PDB entry 6W0R | X-ray diffraction, 2.35 A resolution | chains A and C of the 3 polymer chains in the assembly

[Chain A]
Molecule: N-glycosylase/DNA lyase
Organism: Homo sapiens
Notes: EC 3.2.2.-, 4.2.99.18
Reference sequence: O15527 (OGG1_HUMAN); numbering as in UniProt (aligned over 12-323)
Sequence (315 residues; row label = number of the first residue in the row):
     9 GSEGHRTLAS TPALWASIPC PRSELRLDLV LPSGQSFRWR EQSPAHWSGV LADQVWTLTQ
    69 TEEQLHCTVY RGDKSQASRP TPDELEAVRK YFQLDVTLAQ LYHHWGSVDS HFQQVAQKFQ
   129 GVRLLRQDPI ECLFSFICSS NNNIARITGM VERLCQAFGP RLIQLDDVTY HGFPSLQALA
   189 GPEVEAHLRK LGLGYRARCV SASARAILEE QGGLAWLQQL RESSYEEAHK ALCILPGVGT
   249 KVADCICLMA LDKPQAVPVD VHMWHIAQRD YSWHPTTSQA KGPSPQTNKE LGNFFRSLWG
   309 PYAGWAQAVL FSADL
Unresolved in the structure: 80-82
Construct notes: expression tag (9-11); engineered mutation Gln122 (Glu in O15527), Cys207 (Tyr in O15527)
Swiss-Prot annotation at these positions:
  - active site: Lys249 (Schiff-base intermediate with DNA)
  - binding site (DNA): Asn149, Arg154, Arg204, His270, Gln287
  - binding site (8-oxoguanine): Pro266, Asp268, Gln315, Phe319
  - natural variant: Gly12 (G12E: Found in a kidney cancer sample), Arg46 (R46Q: Found in a clear cell renal cell carcinoma sample), Ala85 (A85S: Found in a lung cancer sample), Arg131 (R131Q: Found in a lung cancer sample), Arg154 (R154H: Found in a gastric cancer sample), Ser232 (S232T: Found in a kidney cancer sample)
  - mutagenesis: Lys249 (K249Q: Loss of activity), Asp268 (D268E/Q: No effect on activity; D268N: Decreases activity about 65-fold)
Covalently attached groups: 2-(2-ethoxyethoxy)ethanethiol (S5Y) linked to Cys207
Bound ions: Na+: Cys241, Leu243, Val246 (shared with 1 residue of chain B)
Ligand contacts: 2-(2-ethoxyethoxy)ethanethiol (S5Y): Asn149, Tyr203, Arg204, Arg206, Gly245
From the paper describing this entry:
  - binding site for the 6-nt DNA strand: Asn149, Gly245, Lys249, Val250
  - conformationally variable residues (helix shift): Tyr203, Gln315, Phe319
  - binding site for the 5-nt DNA strand (chain C): Asn149, Arg154, Arg204
  - specificity-determining residues: Gly42 (citing earlier work)
  - specificity-determining residues: Lys249, His270 (from molecular simulation)

[Chain C]
Molecule: 5-nt DNA strand
Sequence (5 nucleotides; row label = number of the first residue in the row):
     6 CCTGG

[Interface between chain A and chain C]
Pairs across the interface (9):
  Asn149(A) - DC7(C)  hydrogen bond to the base
  Asn149(A) - DT8(C)  hydrogen bond to the sugar
  Asn149(A) - DG9(C)  sugar contact
  Asn151(A) - DG10(C)  hydrogen bond to the phosphate
  Arg154(A) - DG9(C)  salt bridge to the phosphate
  Tyr203(A) - DC7(C)  phosphate contact
  Tyr203(A) - DT8(C)  hydrogen bond to the phosphate
  Arg204(A) - DT8(C)  phosphate contact
  Arg204(A) - DG9(C)  salt bridge to the phosphate
Other interface residues (no listed pair), chain A (6 interface residues in all): Gly202

[In short]
Chain A and chain C form an interface of 6 and 4 residues respectively, with 4 hydrogen bonds and 2 salt
bridges. Polar pairs include Asn149(A)-DC7(C), Asn149(A)-DT8(C) and Asn151(A)-DG10(C). From the paper: a
binding site for the 6-nt DNA strand at Asn149(A), Gly245(A) and Lys249(A) among others; a binding site for
the 5-nt DNA strand (chain C) at Asn149(A), Arg154(A) and Arg204(A).
Here chain A is N-glycosylase/DNA lyase (Homo sapiens) and chain C is a 5-nt DNA strand. Entry 6W0R (Human
8-oxoguanine glycosylase interrogating fully intrahelical undamaged DNA) was determined by X-ray diffraction
(same publication as 6W0M and 6W13).
